4UM8 - chains A and B; structure by X-ray diffraction, 2.85 A resolution.

== Chain A ==
Molecule: Integrin alpha-V
From: Homo sapiens
Notes: fragment: headpiece, residues 31-625
Reference sequence: P06756 (ITAV_HUMAN); residues 1-595 here correspond to UniProt positions 31-625 (UniProt number = residue number + 30)
Sequence (681 residues; row label = number of the first residue in the row):
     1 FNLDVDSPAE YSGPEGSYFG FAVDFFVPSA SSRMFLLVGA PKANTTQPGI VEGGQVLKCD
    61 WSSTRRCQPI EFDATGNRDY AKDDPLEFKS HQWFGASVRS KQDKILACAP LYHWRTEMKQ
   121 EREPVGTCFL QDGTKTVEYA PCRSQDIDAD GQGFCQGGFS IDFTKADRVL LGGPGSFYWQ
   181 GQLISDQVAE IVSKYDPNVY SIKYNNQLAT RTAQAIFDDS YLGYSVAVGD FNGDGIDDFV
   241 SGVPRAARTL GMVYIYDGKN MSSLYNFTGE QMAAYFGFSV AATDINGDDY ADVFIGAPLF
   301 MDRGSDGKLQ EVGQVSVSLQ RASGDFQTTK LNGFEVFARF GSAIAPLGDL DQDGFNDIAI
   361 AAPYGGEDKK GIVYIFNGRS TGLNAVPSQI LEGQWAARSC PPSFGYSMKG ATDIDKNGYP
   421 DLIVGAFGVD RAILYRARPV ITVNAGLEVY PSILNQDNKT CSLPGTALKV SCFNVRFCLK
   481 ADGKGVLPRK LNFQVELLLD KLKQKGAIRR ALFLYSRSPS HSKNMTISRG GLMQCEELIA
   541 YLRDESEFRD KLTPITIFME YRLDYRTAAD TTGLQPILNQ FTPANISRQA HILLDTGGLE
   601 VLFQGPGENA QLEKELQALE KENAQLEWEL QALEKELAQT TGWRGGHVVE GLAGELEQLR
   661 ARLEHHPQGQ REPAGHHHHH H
Not modelled in the structure: 504-506, 595-681
Construct notes: expression tag (596-681); engineered mutation Cys400 (Met430 in P06756)
Disulfides: Cys59-Cys67, Cys108-Cys128, Cys142-Cys155, Cys461-Cys472, Cys478-Cys535
Covalently attached groups: N-acetylglucosamine (NAG) linked to Asn44, Asn260, Asn458, Asn524, Asn585; glycan linked to Asn266
Bound ions: Ca2+ site 1: Asp230, Asn232, Asp234, Ile236, Asp238; Ca2+ site 2: Asp284, Asn286, Asp288, Tyr290, Asp292; Ca2+ site 3: Asp349, Asp351, Asp353, Phe355, Asp357; Ca2+ site 4: Asp413, Asp415, Asn417, Tyr419, Asp421; Ni2+: His591 (shared with 1 residue of chain C)

== Chain B ==
Molecule: Integrin beta-6
From: Homo sapiens
Reference sequence: P18564 (ITB6_HUMAN); residues -16 to 771 here correspond to UniProt positions 1-788 (UniProt number = residue number + 17)
Sequence (788 residues; each row starts with the number of its first residue; numbers below 1 keep their minus sign (Met-16 is residue -16)):
   -16 MGIELLCLFF LFLGRNDHVQ GGCALGGAET CEDCLLIGPQ CAWCAQENFT HPSGVGERCD
    44 TPANLLAKGC QLNFIENPVS QVEILKNKPL SVGRQKNSSD IVQIAPQSLI LKLRPGGAQT
   104 LQVHVRQTED YPVDLYYLMD LSASMDDDLN TIKELGSRLS KEMSKLTSNF RLGFGSFVEK
   164 PVSPFVKTTP EEIANPCSSI PYFCLPTFGF KHILPLTNDA ERFNEIVKNQ KISANIDTPE
   224 GGFDAIMQAA VCKEKIGWRN DSLHLLVFVS DADSHFGMDS KLAGIVCPND GLCHLDSKNE
   284 YSMSTVLEYP TIGQLIDKLV QNNVLLIFAV TQEQVHLYEN YAKLIPGATV GLLQKDSGNI
   344 LQLIISAYEE LRSEVELEVL GDTEGLNLSF TAICNNGTLF QHQKKCSHMK VGDTASFSVT
   404 VNIPHCERRS RHIIIKPVGL GDALELLVSP ECNCDCQKEV EVNSSKCHHG NGSFQCGVCA
   464 CHPGHMGPRC ECGEDMLSTD SCKEAPDHPS CSGRGDCYCG QCICHLSPYG NIYGPYCQCD
   524 NFSCVRHKGL LCGGNGDCDC GECVCRSGWT GEYCNCTTST DSCVSEDGVL CSGRGDCVCG
   584 KCVCTNPGAS GPTCERCPTC GDPCNSKRSC IECHLSAAGQ AREECVDKCK LAGATISEEE
   644 DFSKDGSVSC SLQGENECLI TFLITTDNEG KTIIHSINEK DCPKPPNIPM IMLGVSLAIL
   704 LIGVVLLCIW KLLVSFHDRK EVAKFEAERS KAKWQTGTNP LYRGSTSTFK NVTYKHREKQ
   764 KVDLSTDC
Not modelled in the structure: -16 to 4, 11-12, 29-40, 442-771
Construct notes: engineered mutation Cys270 (Ile287 in P18564)
Disulfides: Cys6-Cys24, Cys14-Cys437, Cys17-Cys42, Cys27-Cys53, Cys180-Cys187, Cys235-Cys276, Cys377-Cys389, Cys409-Cys435
Covalently attached groups: N-acetylglucosamine (NAG) linked to Asn243
Bound ions: Mg2+: Asp123, Ser125, Glu223, Asp254; Ca2+: Ser127, Asp130, Asp131, Lys338
Curated features (UniProtKB/Swiss-Prot):
  - region: Lys714 to Thr741 (Interaction with HAX1)
  - binding site (Mg(2+)): Asp123, Ser125, Ser127, Glu223
  - binding site (Ca(2+)): Ser127, Asp130, Asp131, Glu162, Asn218, Asp220, Pro222, Glu223, Asp254, Lys338
  - glycosylation (N-linked (GlcNAc...) asparagine): Asn31, Asn80, Asn243, Asn370, Asn379, Asn446, Asn454, Asn524, Asn558
What the authors report for this chain:
  - conformationally variable residues (loop rearrangement): Asn218, Asp220
  - mutagenesis - A126Y: decreased signaling in response to TGF-beta1
  - mutagenesis - A217R: abolished signaling in response to pro-TGF-beta1
  - mutagenesis - A126Y/A217R: abolished binding to pro-TGF-beta1
  - mutagenesis - I183Y, Y185S: unchanged binding to pro-TGF-beta1
  - mutagenesis - I183Y/Y185S: decreased binding to pro-TGF-beta1
  - specificity-determining residues: Ala126, Ala217, Thr221 (by similarity / conservation)

== Chain A / chain B interface ==
Pairs across the interface (76):
  Tyr18(A) with Cys270(B)
  Phe21(A) with Lys264(B); Val269(B), hydrophobic
  Trp93(A) with Gly267(B); Val269(B), hydrophobic
  Leu111(A) with Leu265(B); Ala266(B)
  His113(A) with Ser166(B), hydrogen bond
  Gln120(A) with Glu174(B)
  Glu121(A) with Thr172(B)
  Arg122(A) with Thr171(B), hydrogen bond; Thr172(B)
  Pro124(A) with Ser166(B)
  Phe154(A) with Pro167(B), hydrophobic
  Gln156(A) with Pro167(B); Leu265(B), hydrogen bond (side chain-backbone)
  Phe159(A) with Lys264(B); Leu265(B), hydrophobic
  Pro174(A) with Leu265(B), hydrophobic
  Tyr178(A) with Asp220(B), hydrogen bond; Thr221(B)
  Trp179(A) with Pro167(B); Thr221(B)
  Asp219(A) with Pro222(B); Asp256(B)
  Tyr221(A) with His258(B), hydrogen bond; Asp262(B); Leu265(B)
  Tyr224(A) with Met261(B), hydrogen bond (side chain-backbone); Lys264(B)
  Arg245(A) with Pro222(B); Asp256(B), salt bridge; Ser257(B); His258(B); Phe259(B); Asp262(B), salt bridge
  Arg248(A) with His319(B)
  Thr249(A) with Phe259(B); Tyr324(B), hydrogen bond
  Met272(A) with Asn323(B)
  Ala273(A) with Phe259(B), hydrophobic; Ile295(B), hydrophobic
  Tyr275(A) with Phe259(B), hydrophobic; Met261(B), hydrogen bond (side chain-backbone); Asp262(B), hydrogen bond
  Phe278(A) with Met261(B), hydrophobic
  Leu299(A) with Met261(B), hydrophobic; Thr294(B)
  Met301(A) with Gly296(B); Ile299(B), hydrophobic
  Ser305(A) with Glu367(B); Leu369(B); Asn370(B); Leu371(B), hydrogen bond (backbone-backbone)
  Asp306(A) with Asp365(B); Thr366(B); Leu369(B), hydrogen bond (backbone-backbone)
  Lys308(A) with Val362(B), hydrogen bond (side chain-backbone); Asp365(B)
  Glu311(A) with Thr294(B), hydrogen bond; Gly296(B); Gln297(B)
  Phe337(A) with Gly296(B); Gln297(B); Asp300(B)
  Arg339(A) with Met261(B); Pro271(B); Glu291(B), salt bridge; Thr294(B)
  Tyr364(A) with Val269(B); Pro271(B)
  Cys400(A) with Cys270(B), disulfide
  Pro401(A) with Pro271(B)
  Tyr406(A) with Lys264(B), hydrogen bond; Val269(B)
  Phe427(A) with Val269(B), hydrophobic
Interface residues without a listed pair, chain A (43 interface residues in all): Asp148, Pro298, Gly307, Leu309, Val336
Interface residues without a listed pair, chain B (47 interface residues in all): Phe168, Lys170, Gly260, Leu320, Leu327, Leu363, Gly368, Phe373, Lys387
Disulfides between the chains: Cys400(A)-Cys270(B)

== Overview ==
Chain A and chain B form an interface of 43 and 47 residues respectively; the contacts include 1 disulfide
bond, 14 hydrogen bonds and 3 salt bridges. Polar contacts include Arg245(A)-Asp256(B), Arg245(A)-Asp262(B)
and Arg339(A)-Glu291(B). The paper reports that A126Y of chain B reduces signaling in response to TGF-beta1;
specificity determinants Ala126(B), Ala217(B) and Thr221(B); 6 substitutions were tested in all.
Here chain A is Integrin alpha-V and chain B is Integrin beta-6, both from Homo sapiens. Entry 4UM8 (Crystal
structure of alpha V beta 6) was determined by X-ray diffraction (same publication as 4UM9).
